PDB entry 2HU2 | X-ray diffraction, 2.85 A resolution | chains A and B

# Chain A
Protein: C-terminal-binding protein 1
Source organism: Rattus norvegicus
Notes: EC 1.1.1.-
UniProtKB: Q9Z2F5 (CTBP1_RAT); residue numbers follow UniProt; this construct covers 1-350
Chain sequence (358 residues; row label = number of the first residue in the row; numbers below 1 keep their minus sign (Met-7 is residue -7)):
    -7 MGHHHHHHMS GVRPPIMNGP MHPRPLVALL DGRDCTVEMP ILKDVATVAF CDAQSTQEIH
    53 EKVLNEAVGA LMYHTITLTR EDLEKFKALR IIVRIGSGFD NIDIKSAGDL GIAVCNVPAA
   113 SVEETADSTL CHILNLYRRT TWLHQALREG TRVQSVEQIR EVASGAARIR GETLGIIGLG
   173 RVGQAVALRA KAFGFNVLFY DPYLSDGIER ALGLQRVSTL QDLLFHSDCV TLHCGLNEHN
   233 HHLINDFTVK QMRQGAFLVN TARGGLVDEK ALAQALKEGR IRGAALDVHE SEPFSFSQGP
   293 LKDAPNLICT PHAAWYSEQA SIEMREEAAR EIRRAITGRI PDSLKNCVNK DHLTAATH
Disordered / not traced: -7 to 14, 346-350
Sequence notes: expression tag (-7 to 0)
Ligand contacts: NAD (nicotinamide-adenine-dinucleotide): Ser89, Gly90, Ser113, Thr117, Ile169, Gly170, Leu171, Gly172, Arg173, Val174, Gly175, Tyr192, Asp193, Pro194, Tyr195, Leu196, His225, Cys226, Gly227, Asn229, Asn232, Leu235, Thr253, Ala254, Arg255, Asp279, Val280, His304, Ala305, Ala306, Trp307
Curated features (UniProtKB/Swiss-Prot):
  - active site: Arg255, Glu284, His304 (Proton donor)
  - binding site (NAD(+)): Ser89, Ile169 to Val174, Asp193, Cys226 to Asn232, Thr253 to Arg255, Asp279
  - modified residue: Ser289 (Phosphoserine)
  - mutagenesis: Ala41 (A41E: Strongly reduces interaction with E1A), Val55 (V55R: Strongly reduces interaction with E1A), Gly172 (G172E: Loss dimerization and of NAD binding)
Reported in the primary citation:
  - conformationally variable residues (side-chain flip): Arg245

# Chain B
Protein: 9-mer peptide from Zinc finger protein 217
UniProtKB: O75362 (ZN217_HUMAN); residues 1-9 here correspond to UniProt positions 752-760 (UniProt number = residue number + 751)
Chain sequence (9 residues; each row starts with the number of its first residue):
     1 RRTGAPPAL
Sequence notes: engineered mutation Ala5 (Cys756 in O75362)

# Interface between chain A and chain B
Residue-residue contacts (26; chain A residue first):
  Ala159(A) with Arg2(B)
  Glu164(A) with Arg2(B), salt bridge
  Thr165(A) with Arg1(B)
  Phe217(A) with Pro6(B), hydrophobic; Leu9(B), hydrophobic
  His218(A) with Arg1(B), hydrogen bond (backbone-side chain)
  Asp220(A) with Arg1(B), salt bridge; Arg2(B); Thr3(B), hydrogen bond
  Lys242(A) with Pro6(B); Pro7(B); Ala8(B)
  Gln243(A) with Pro6(B)
  Met244(A) with Pro6(B); Pro7(B)
  Arg245(A) with Arg1(B); Thr3(B), hydrogen bond; Gly4(B), hydrogen bond (side chain-backbone)
  Gln246(A) with Thr3(B); Gly4(B), hydrogen bond (backbone-backbone); Ala5(B)
  Gly247(A) with Arg2(B), hydrogen bond (backbone-side chain); Thr3(B)
  Phe249(A) with Arg2(B)
  Arg272(A) with Pro7(B)
  Arg274(A) with Arg2(B)
Also at the interface, not in a pair above, chain A (17 interface residues in all): Tyr129, Ala248
The authors on this interface:
  - residue pairs: Glu164(A)-Arg2(B) (salt bridge), Asp220(A)-Arg1(B) (salt bridge), Asp220(A)-Thr3(B) (hydrogen bond), Arg245(A)-Thr3(B) (hydrogen bond), Gln246(A)-Gly4(B) (hydrogen bond), Gly247(A)-Arg2(B) (hydrogen bond)
  - interface residues, chain A: Tyr129(A), Ala159(A), His218(A), Ala248(A), Phe249(A), Arg274(A)
  - interface residues, chain B: Pro6(B), Pro7(B)

# Overview
17 residues of chain A face 9 of chain B across their interface; the contacts include 6 hydrogen bonds and 2
salt bridges. Polar pairs include Glu164(A)-Arg2(B), Asp220(A)-Arg1(B) and His218(A)-Arg1(B). The authors
report salt bridges between Glu164(A) and Arg2(B) and Asp220(A) and Arg1(B); hydrogen bonds between Asp220(A)
and Thr3(B), Arg245(A) and Thr3(B) and Gln246(A) and Gly4(B) among others. From the paper: interface residues
Tyr129(A), Ala159(A) and Pro6(B) among others; conformational variability at Arg245(A).
Chain A is C-terminal-binding protein 1 (Rattus norvegicus) and chain B is a 9-mer peptide from Zinc finger
protein 217; the structure, CTBP/BARS in ternary complex with NAD(H) and RRTGAPPAL peptide, was determined by
X-ray diffraction.
